PDB entry 8YQX | electron microscopy, 2.97 A resolution | chains F and J of the 3 polymer chains in the assembly

# Chain F
Protein: D339L
Organism: African swine fever virus
UniProt: A0A2X0RV08 (A0A2X0RV08_ASF); numbering as in UniProt (aligned over 1-339)
Sequence (339 residues; row label = number of the first residue in the row):
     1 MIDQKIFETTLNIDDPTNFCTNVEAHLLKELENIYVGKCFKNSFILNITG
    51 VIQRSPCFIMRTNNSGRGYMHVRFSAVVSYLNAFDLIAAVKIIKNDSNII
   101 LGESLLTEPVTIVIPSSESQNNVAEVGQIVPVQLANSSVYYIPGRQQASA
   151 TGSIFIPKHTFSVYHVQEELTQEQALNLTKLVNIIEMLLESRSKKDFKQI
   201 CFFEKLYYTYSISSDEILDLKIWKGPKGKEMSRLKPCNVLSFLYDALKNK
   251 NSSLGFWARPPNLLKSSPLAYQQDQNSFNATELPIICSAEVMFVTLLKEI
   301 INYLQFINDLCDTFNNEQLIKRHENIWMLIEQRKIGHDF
Unresolved in the structure: 337-339

# Chain J
Protein: M1249L
Organism: African swine fever virus
UniProt: A0A2X0SDX8 (A0A2X0SDX8_ASF); residue numbers follow UniProt; this construct covers 1-1249
Sequence (1249 residues; each row starts with the number of its first residue):
     1 MEEVITIAQIVHRGTDILSLNNEEIEALVDEIYSTLKGSNDIKNIRLIDF
    51 LFTLKDFVNHVRAEQSKLPDLSMPIEAYIRQLLVDPDVVPIVSEKKKELR
   101 VRPSTRKEIFLINGTHLAVPAEAPIEIYGLKLRLKTFSPQCFMRMAEIGS
   151 FSPETLGYVASGANLTNFIRVFMKCVDQETWKKNGEGVVVTTKENIIQFT
   201 HQYIELYKFLRSGGHSWLINRLAEEMVHRKLDREDQGSHISNIVETEEIE
   251 PEENIKRVIFFLKELSTMYSVSPVFTSGYMPLLYDLYRAGYLEVLWNPVE
   301 QKFLQHAEQREKEQMILQQVDMKLTEVITQARQYFKIMEEKIGRVQSDAI
   351 REILTMEGKVDDPNSILQEVIKACGKQEAELITTEYLNIKKQWELQEKNA
   401 CAHLKLVKQLRSGLQYAELLKVLESIRVLYKEKNNTTNWNLCKACGFKLL
   451 CPHVDMLIQLQAAEASYDTMRTKLMKFSGINKEKENNQGLIYSYFCKICG
   501 EELAHFIQEDRTADVGIIGDLNSKLRVFIWQETMKACTFIHFGKLVDVKQ
   551 FANIAVNVCLPLVYSIENIKKEEDYDPLTQLYAVIYIYAYILNLIYSSQK
   601 NKEFLTITIHGMKADSSLNAYVTFLLEKMMQQYSGIINQLSEITDQWIAN
   651 NFREAFKKIIHQNGLQGLSVQDDTKVLLTEILLDPMYDYAATVARIDGSI
   701 PMHKPRTPKEAEYEFKTVIGRTPAELLSQKEFYDKIYTSKYRPDFTQLTR
   751 LNDIYFQEESLRVWWGGRDEEKTSTLIYLRAYELFLKYLQNAPNFNSELA
   801 EFKTYENAYGEQKALLAQQGFYNIFDPNTGRADQRTRLFEYKRLPISTLY
   851 DERGLPHKWTIYVYKAVDSSQKPAEIEVTRKDVIKKIDNHYALADLRCSV
   901 CHVLQHEVGQLNIKKVQTALKASLEFNTFYAFYESRCPKGGLHDFQDKKC
   951 VKCGLFTYIIYDHLSQPELVHDYYNNYKDQYDKEKMSIRSIQIKKDMTTP
  1001 STETQPKPPQEPWTFDYGKIIKTAKILDISPAVIEAIGAMEGRSYADIRE
  1051 GQGAPPPPTSMDDPRLMAVDSAVRIFLYNYNCLRHVSTFNKPPIHVERLV
  1101 KHLSYEEKEDLEKVLPNVVNEYHTTFKHLRVTDPASALLYSIEFLCISFL
  1151 TLYEIKEPSWVVNIVREFALTELNTIIQSEKLLSKPGAFNFMIFGEDFVC
  1201 SGEDSSMDDISAYSSPGLFGEDIIDRLDDPFSIEDVDISLDVLDNLAPQ
Unresolved in the structure: 1-73, 240-1249

# How chain F and chain J interact
Residue-residue contacts (42; chain F residue first):
  Met-1(F) / Trp-217(J)
  Asp-3(F) / Asn-220(J)
  Asp-3(F) / Arg-221(J)  salt bridge
  Gln-4(F) / Glu-224(J)
  Lys-5(F) / Gly-149(J)  hydrogen bond (side chain-backbone)
  Lys-5(F) / Glu-224(J)
  Ile-6(F) / Glu-224(J)
  Lys-41(F) / Ile-148(J)  hydrogen bond (side chain-backbone)
  Lys-41(F) / Gly-149(J)
  Lys-41(F) / Ser-150(J)
  Asn-42(F) / Ser-150(J)
  Asn-42(F) / Phe-151(J)
  Asn-42(F) / Ser-152(J)
  Gln-53(F) / Leu-231(J)
  Gln-53(F) / Glu-234(J)  hydrogen bond
  Arg-73(F) / Leu-231(J)
  Tyr-80(F) / Pro-153(J)
  Asn-82(F) / Gly-213(J)
  Asn-82(F) / Ser-216(J)  hydrogen bond
  Asn-177(F) / Trp-217(J)
  Lys-180(F) / Trp-217(J)
  Lys-180(F) / Arg-221(J)
  Leu-181(F) / Trp-217(J)
  Leu-283(F) / His-201(J)  hydrogen bond (backbone-side chain)
  Pro-284(F) / His-201(J)
  Ile-285(F) / Phe-172(J)  hydrophobic
  Ile-285(F) / His-201(J)
  Ile-285(F) / Glu-205(J)
  Ile-286(F) / Phe-172(J)
  Ile-286(F) / Gln-202(J)  hydrogen bond (backbone-side chain)
  Cys-287(F) / Val-171(J)
  Ser-288(F) / Val-171(J)
  Glu-290(F) / Phe-168(J)
  Glu-290(F) / Leu-218(J)
  Val-291(F) / Phe-168(J)  hydrophobic
  Val-291(F) / Phe-172(J)  hydrophobic
  Val-291(F) / Phe-209(J)  hydrophobic
  Val-294(F) / Gly-214(J)
  Val-294(F) / His-215(J)
  Thr-295(F) / Phe-209(J)
  Lys-298(F) / Gly-213(J)
  Lys-298(F) / Gly-214(J)
Other interface residues (no listed pair), chain F (31 interface residues in all): Glu-8, Ile-52, Ser-75, Glu-168, Gln-174, Ile-184
Other interface residues (no listed pair), chain J (30 interface residues in all): Glu-147, Asn-167, Ser-212, Val-227, His-228, Asp-235

# Summary
Chain F and chain J form an interface of 31 and 30 residues respectively; the contacts include 6 hydrogen
bonds and 1 salt bridge. Polar pairs include Asp-3(F)/Arg-221(J), Lys-5(F)/Gly-149(J) and
Lys-41(F)/Ile-148(J).
Here chain F is D339L and chain J is M1249L, both from African swine fever virus. Entry 8YQX (ASFV RNA
polymerase-M1249L complex4) was determined by electron microscopy, deposited together with 8YQT, 8YQU, 8YQV,
8YQW, 8YQY and 8YQZ.
